Entry 5MG3 (electron microscopy, 14.00 A resolution (very low resolution: no residue pairs are listed; an interface is given only as per-side residue counts)); this record covers chains D and F of the 6 polymer chains in the assembly.

== Chain D ==
Name: Protein translocase subunit SecD
From: Escherichia coli
UniProtKB: P0AG90 (SECD_ECOLI); numbering as in UniProt (aligned over 2-615)
Sequence (622 residues; numbered -6 to 615; the number before each row is that of its first residue; numbers below 1 keep their minus sign (Met-6 is residue -6)):
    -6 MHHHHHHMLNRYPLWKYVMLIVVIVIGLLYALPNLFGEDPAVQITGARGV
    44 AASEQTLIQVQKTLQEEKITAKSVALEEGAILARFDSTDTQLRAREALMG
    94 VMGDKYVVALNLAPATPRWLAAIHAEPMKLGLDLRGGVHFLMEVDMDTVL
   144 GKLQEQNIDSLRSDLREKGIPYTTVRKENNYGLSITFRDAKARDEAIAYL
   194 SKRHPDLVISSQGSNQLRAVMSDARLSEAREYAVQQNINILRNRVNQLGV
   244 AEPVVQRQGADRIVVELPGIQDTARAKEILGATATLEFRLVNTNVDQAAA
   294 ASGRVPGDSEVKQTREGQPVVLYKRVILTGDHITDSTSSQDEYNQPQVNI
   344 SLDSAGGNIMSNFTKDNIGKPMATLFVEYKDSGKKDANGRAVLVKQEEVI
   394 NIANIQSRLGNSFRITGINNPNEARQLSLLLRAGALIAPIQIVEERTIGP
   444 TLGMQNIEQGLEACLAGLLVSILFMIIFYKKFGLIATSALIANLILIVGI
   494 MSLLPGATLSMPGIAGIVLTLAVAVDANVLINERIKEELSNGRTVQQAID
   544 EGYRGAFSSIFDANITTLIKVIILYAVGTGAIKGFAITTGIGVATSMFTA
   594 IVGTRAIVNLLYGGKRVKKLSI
Unresolved in the structure: -6 to 0, 28-225, 613-615
Differences from the reference sequence: initiating methionine (-6); expression tag (-5 to 1); conflict Val142 (Ala in P0AG90)

== Chain F ==
Name: Protein translocase subunit SecF
From: Escherichia coli
UniProtKB: P0AG93 (SECF_ECOLI); residues 1-323 here = UniProt positions 1-323
Sequence (323 residues; numbered 1 to 323; the number before each row is that of its first residue):
     1 MAQEYTVEQLNHGRKVYDFMRWDYWAFGISGLLLIAAIVIMGVRGFNWGL
    51 DFTGGTVIEITLEKPAEIDVMRDALQKAGFEEPMLQNFGSSHDIMVRMPP
   101 AEGETGGQVLGSQVLKVINESTNQNAAVKRIEFVGPSVGADLAQTGAMAL
   151 MAALLSILVYVGFRFEWRLAAGVVIALAHDVIITLGILSLFHIEIDLTIV
   201 ASLMSVIGYSLNDSIVVSDRIRENFRKIRRGTPYEIFNVSLTQTLHRTLI
   251 TSGTTLMVILMLYLFGGPVLEGFSLTMLIGVSIGTASSIYVASALALKLG
   301 MKREHMLQQKVEKEGADQPSILP
Unresolved in the structure: 1-13, 303-323

== How chain D and chain F interact ==
At this resolution (14 A) residue pairs are not listed: 73 residues of chain D and 70 of chain F lie at the interface.

== Overview ==
The interface between chain D and chain F involves 73 residues on one side and 70 on the other.
Chain D is Protein translocase subunit SecD and chain F is Protein translocase subunit SecF, both from
Escherichia coli; the structure, EM fitted model of bacterial holo-translocon, was determined by electron
microscopy.
